PDB entry 1CIN | X-ray diffraction, 2.10 A resolution | chain A

Chain A:
Name: Carbonic anhydrase II
Organism: Homo sapiens
Notes: EC 4.2.1.1
Reference sequence: P00918 (CAH2_HUMAN); the author numbering skips numbers that UniProt does not, so the offset changes along the chain: 2-125 = UniProt 1-124; 127-261 = UniProt 125-259
Sequence (259 residues; row label = number of the first residue in the row; note: 1 number in that range is skipped by the numbering (no residue carries it; nothing is unmodelled there)):
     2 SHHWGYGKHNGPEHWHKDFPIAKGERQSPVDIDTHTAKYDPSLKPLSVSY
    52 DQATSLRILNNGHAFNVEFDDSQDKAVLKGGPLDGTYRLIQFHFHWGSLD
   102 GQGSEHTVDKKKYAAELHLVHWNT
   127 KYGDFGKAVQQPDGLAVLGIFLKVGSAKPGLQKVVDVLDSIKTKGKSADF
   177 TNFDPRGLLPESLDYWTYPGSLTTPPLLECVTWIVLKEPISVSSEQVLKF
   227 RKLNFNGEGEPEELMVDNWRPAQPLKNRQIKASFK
Unresolved in the structure: 2-3, 261
Bound ions: Zn2+: H94, H96, H119 (together with MTS); methyl mercury ion: V135, Q137, E205, C206
Residues lining bound ligands: MTS ((4S-trans)-4-(methylamino)-5,6-dihydro-6-methyl-4H-thieno(2,3-b)thiopyran-2-sulfonamide-7,7-dioxide): W5, H64, Q92, H94, H96, E106, H119, V121, F131, L141, V143, S197, L198, T199, T200, P201, P202, W209

Summary:
Bound to chain A: compound MTS. H94, H96 and H119 form the Zn2+ site. V135, Q137, E205 and C206 coordinate a
methyl mercury ion ion.
Chain A is Carbonic anhydrase II (Homo sapiens); the structure, The positions of his-64 and a bound water in
human carbonic anhydrase II upon binding three ..., was determined by X-ray diffraction (same publication as
1CIL and 1CIM).
